7JRD - chain B; structure by X-ray diffraction, 2.85 A resolution.

Chain B:
Name: Lactotransferrin
Organism: Homo sapiens
UniProt: W8QEY1 (W8QEY1_HUMAN); residues 1-692 here correspond to UniProt positions 20-711 (UniProt number = residue number + 19)
Amino-acid sequence (692 residues; numbered 1 to 692; the number before each row is that of its first residue):
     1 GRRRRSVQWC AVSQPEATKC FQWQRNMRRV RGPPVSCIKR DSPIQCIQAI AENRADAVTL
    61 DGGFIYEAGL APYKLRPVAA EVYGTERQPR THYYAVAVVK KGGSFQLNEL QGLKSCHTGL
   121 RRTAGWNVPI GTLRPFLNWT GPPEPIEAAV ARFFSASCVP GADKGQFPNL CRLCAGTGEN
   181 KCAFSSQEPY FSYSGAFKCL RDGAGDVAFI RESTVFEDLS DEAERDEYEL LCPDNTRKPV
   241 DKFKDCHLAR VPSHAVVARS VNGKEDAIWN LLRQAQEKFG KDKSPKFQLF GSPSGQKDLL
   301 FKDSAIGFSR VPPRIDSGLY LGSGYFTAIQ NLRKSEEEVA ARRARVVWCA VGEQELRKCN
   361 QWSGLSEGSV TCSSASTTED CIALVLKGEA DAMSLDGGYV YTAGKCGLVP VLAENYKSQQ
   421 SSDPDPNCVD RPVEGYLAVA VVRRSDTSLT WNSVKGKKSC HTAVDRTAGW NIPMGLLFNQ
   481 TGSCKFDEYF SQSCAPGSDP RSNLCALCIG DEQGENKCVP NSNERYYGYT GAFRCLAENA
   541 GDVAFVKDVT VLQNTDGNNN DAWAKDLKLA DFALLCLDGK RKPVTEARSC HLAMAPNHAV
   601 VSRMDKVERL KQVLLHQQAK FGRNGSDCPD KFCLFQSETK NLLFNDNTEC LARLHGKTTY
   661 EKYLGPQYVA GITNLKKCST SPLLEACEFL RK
Disordered / not traced: 1-4
Differences from the reference sequence: conflict A11 (Thr30 in W8QEY1)
Disulfides: C10-C46, C20-C37, C116-C199, C158-C174, C171-C182, C232-C246, C349-C381, C359-C372, C406-C687, C428-C650, C460-C535, C484-C678, C494-C508, C505-C518, C576-C590, C628-C633
Ion coordination: Fe ion site 1: D61, Y93, Y193, H254 (together with bicarbonate ion); Fe ion site 2: D396, Y436, Y529, H598 (together with bicarbonate ion)
Ligand contacts:
  - bicarbonate ion (BCT): D61, Y93, T118, R122, T123, A124, G125, W126, Y193
  - bicarbonate ion: D396, Y436, T462, R466, T467, A468, G469, Y529, H598
What the authors report for this chain:
  - interface residues: E512, R525, E538, N539, D561, D630, S637, T639, K640

Overview:
Chain B binds bicarbonate ion. D61, Y93, Y193 and H254 form the Fe ion site 1. D396, Y436, Y529 and H598 form
the Fe ion site 2. The paper reports interface residues E512, R525 and E538 among others.
Chain B is Lactotransferrin (Homo sapiens); the structure, The crystal structure of lactoferrin binding
protein B (LbpB) from Neisseria meningitidis in complex with human ..., was determined by X-ray diffraction,
deposited together with 7N88.
